Entry 8U4K (electron microscopy, 4.27 A resolution (low resolution: residue-level contacts below are approximate; hydrogen-bond / salt-bridge calls are withheld)); this record covers chains A and B of the 3 polymer chains in the assembly.

Chain A:
Molecule: Isoform JM-A CYT-1 of Receptor tyrosine-protein kinase erbB-4
From: Homo sapiens
Notes: EC 2.7.10.1
UniProt: Q15303 (ERBB4_HUMAN); numbering as in UniProt (aligned over 26-634)
Chain sequence (609 residues; row label = number of the first residue in the row):
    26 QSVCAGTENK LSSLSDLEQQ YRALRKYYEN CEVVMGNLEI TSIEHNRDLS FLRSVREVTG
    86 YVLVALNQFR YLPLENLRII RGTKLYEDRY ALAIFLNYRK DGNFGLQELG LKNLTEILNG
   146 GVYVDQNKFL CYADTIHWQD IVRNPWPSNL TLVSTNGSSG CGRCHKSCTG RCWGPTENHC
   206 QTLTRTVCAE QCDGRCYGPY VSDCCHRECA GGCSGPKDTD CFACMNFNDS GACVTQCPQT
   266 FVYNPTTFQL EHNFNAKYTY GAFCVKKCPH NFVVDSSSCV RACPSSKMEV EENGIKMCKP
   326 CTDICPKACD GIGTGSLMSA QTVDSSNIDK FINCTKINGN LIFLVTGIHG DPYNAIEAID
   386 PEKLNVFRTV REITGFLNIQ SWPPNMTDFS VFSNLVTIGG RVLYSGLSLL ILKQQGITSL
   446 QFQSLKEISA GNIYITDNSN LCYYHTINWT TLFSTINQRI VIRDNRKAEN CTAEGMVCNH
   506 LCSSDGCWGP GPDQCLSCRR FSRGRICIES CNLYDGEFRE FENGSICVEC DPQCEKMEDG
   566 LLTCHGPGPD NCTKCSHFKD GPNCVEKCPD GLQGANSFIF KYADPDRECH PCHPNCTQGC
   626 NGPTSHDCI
Unresolved in the structure: 173-174, 180-182, 598-603
Disulfides: Cys-29/Cys-56, Cys-156/Cys-186, Cys-189/Cys-197, Cys-193/Cys-205, Cys-213/Cys-221, Cys-217/Cys-229, Cys-230/Cys-238, Cys-234/Cys-246, Cys-249/Cys-258, Cys-262/Cys-289, Cys-293/Cys-304, Cys-308/Cys-323, Cys-326/Cys-330, Cys-334/Cys-359, Cys-467/Cys-496, Cys-503/Cys-512, Cys-507/Cys-520, Cys-523/Cys-532, Cys-536/Cys-552, Cys-559/Cys-577, Cys-580/Cys-589, Cys-593/Cys-614, Cys-617/Cys-625, Cys-621/Cys-633
Covalently attached groups: N-acetylglucosamine (NAG) linked to Asn-138, Asn-358, Asn-410, Asn-473, Asn-495, Asn-548, Asn-576; glycan linked to Asn-253
Swiss-Prot annotation at these positions:
  - glycosylation (N-linked (GlcNAc...) asparagine): Asn-138, Asn-174, Asn-181, Asn-253, Asn-358, Asn-410, Asn-473, Asn-495, Asn-548, Asn-576, Asn-620
  - natural variant: Thr-140 (T140I: In a colorectal adenocarcinoma sample), Ser-303 (S303Y: In a lung squamous cell carcinoma sample)

Chain B:
Molecule: Receptor tyrosine-protein kinase erbB-2
From: Homo sapiens
Notes: EC 2.7.10.1
UniProt: P04626 (ERBB2_HUMAN); residue numbers follow UniProt; this construct covers 24-629
Chain sequence (606 residues; numbered 24 to 629; the number before each row is that of its first residue):
    24 QVCTGTDMKL RLPASPETHL DMLRHLYQGC QVVQGNLELT YLPTNASLSF LQDIQEVQGY
    84 VLIAHNQVRQ VPLQRLRIVR GTQLFEDNYA LAVLDNGDPL NNTTPVTGAS PGGLRELQLR
   144 SLTEILKGGV LIQRNPQLCY QDTILWKDIF HKNNQLALTL IDTNRSRACH PCSPMCKGSR
   204 CWGESSEDCQ SLTRTVCAGG CARCKGPLPT DCCHEQCAAG CTGPKHSDCL ACLHFNHSGI
   264 CELHCPALVT YNTDTFESMP NPEGRYTFGA SCVTACPYNY LSTDVGSCTL VCPLHNQEVT
   324 AEDGTQRCEK CSKPCARVCY GLGMEHLREV RAVTSANIQE FAGCKKIFGS LAFLPESFDG
   384 DPASNTAPLQ PEQLQVFETL EEITGYLYIS AWPDSLPDLS VFQNLQVIRG RILHNGAYSL
   444 TLQGLGISWL GLRSLRELGS GLALIHHNTH LCFVHTVPWD QLFRNPHQAL LHTANRPEDE
   504 CVGEGLACHQ LCARGHCWGP GPTQCVNCSQ FLRGQECVEE CRVLQGLPRE YVNARHCLPC
   564 HPECQPQNGS VTCFGPEADQ CVACAHYKDP PFCVARCPSG VKPDLSYMPI WKFPDEEGAC
   624 QPCPIN
Unresolved in the structure: 121-134, 603-612
Disulfides: Cys-26/Cys-53, Cys-162/Cys-192, Cys-195/Cys-204, Cys-199/Cys-212, Cys-220/Cys-227, Cys-224/Cys-235, Cys-236/Cys-244, Cys-240/Cys-252, Cys-255/Cys-264, Cys-268/Cys-295, Cys-315/Cys-331, Cys-334/Cys-338, Cys-342/Cys-367, Cys-475/Cys-504, Cys-511/Cys-520, Cys-515/Cys-528, Cys-531/Cys-540, Cys-544/Cys-560, Cys-563/Cys-576, Cys-567/Cys-584, Cys-587/Cys-596, Cys-600/Cys-623
Covalently attached groups: N-acetylglucosamine (NAG) linked to Asn-68, Asn-187, Asn-259, Asn-530, Asn-571
Swiss-Prot annotation at these positions:
  - modified residue: Thr-182 (Phosphothreonine)
  - glycosylation (N-linked (GlcNAc...) asparagine): Asn-68, Asn-124, Asn-187, Asn-259, Asn-530, Asn-571, Asn-629
  - mutagenesis: Leu-317 to His-318 (Reduces dimerization with ERBB3), Met-611 (M611A: Prevents synthesis of isoform 2)

Chain A / chain B interface:
Residue-residue contacts (54):
  Thr-108(A) / Asp-277(B)
  Glu-215(A) / Pro-247(B)
  Glu-215(A) / Lys-248(B)
  Gln-216(A) / Thr-233(B)
  Gln-216(A) / Cys-235(B)
  Gln-216(A) / Cys-236(B)
  Gln-216(A) / His-237(B)
  Gln-216(A) / Pro-247(B)
  Asp-218(A) / His-237(B)
  Val-226(A) / Cys-235(B)
  Arg-232(A) / Gln-239(B)
  Arg-232(A) / Glu-265(B)
  Arg-232(A) / Leu-266(B)
  Phe-252(A) / Thr-276(B)
  Thr-260(A) / His-267(B)
  Tyr-268(A) / Thr-290(B)
  Tyr-268(A) / Phe-291(B)
  Tyr-268(A) / Gly-292(B)
  Tyr-268(A) / Ser-310(B)
  Tyr-268(A) / Cys-311(B)
  Tyr-268(A) / Thr-312(B)
  Pro-270(A) / Gln-81(B)
  Pro-270(A) / Gly-292(B)
  Thr-271(A) / Gln-81(B)
  Thr-271(A) / Thr-105(B)
  Phe-273(A) / Gln-57(B)
  Phe-273(A) / Phe-291(B)
  Phe-273(A) / Gly-292(B)
  Phe-273(A) / Tyr-303(B)
  Phe-273(A) / Cys-311(B)
  Phe-273(A) / Thr-312(B)
  Phe-273(A) / Leu-313(B)
  Gln-274(A) / Thr-312(B)
  Gln-274(A) / Val-314(B)
  Leu-275(A) / Val-308(B)
  Leu-275(A) / Thr-312(B)
  Leu-275(A) / Pro-316(B)
  Thr-284(A) / Tyr-274(B)
  Tyr-285(A) / Tyr-274(B)
  Tyr-285(A) / Phe-279(B)
  Gly-286(A) / Tyr-274(B)
  Gly-286(A) / Thr-276(B)
  Gly-286(A) / Phe-279(B)
  Ser-303(A) / Tyr-274(B)
  Ser-303(A) / Ser-281(B)
  Cys-304(A) / Tyr-274(B)
  Val-305(A) / Tyr-274(B)
  Val-305(A) / Phe-279(B)
  Val-305(A) / Glu-280(B)
  Val-305(A) / Ser-281(B)
  Arg-306(A) / Thr-278(B)
  Arg-306(A) / Phe-279(B)
  Pro-309(A) / Ser-281(B)
  Lys-324(A) / Ser-335(B)
Interface residues without a listed pair, chain A (26 interface residues in all): Thr-272, Ala-287, Phe-297
Interface residues without a listed pair, chain B (38 interface residues in all): Gln-106, Cys-224, Pro-232, His-249, Phe-258, Thr-306

Summary:
The interface between chain A and chain B involves 26 residues on one side and 38 on the other.
N-acetylglucosamine is covalently linked to Asn-138(A), Asn-358(A), Asn-410(A), Asn-473(A), Asn-495(A) and
Asn-548(A) and 1 more. N-acetylglucosamine is covalently linked to Asn-68(B), Asn-187(B), Asn-259(B),
Asn-530(B) and Asn-571(B).
Chain A is Isoform JM-A CYT-1 of Receptor tyrosine-protein kinase erbB-4 and chain B is Receptor
tyrosine-protein kinase erbB-2, both from Homo sapiens; the structure, Structure of the HER2/HER4/BTC
Heterodimer Extracellular Domain, was determined by electron microscopy (same publication as 8U4I, 8U4J and
8U4L).
